Entry 3SZ6 (X-ray diffraction, 1.80 A resolution); this record covers chain A.

Chain A:
Molecule: Conserved domain protein
Organism: Bacillus anthracis
UniProtKB: Q81L44 (Q81L44_BACAN); residue numbers follow UniProt; this construct covers 26-146
Sequence (121 residues; row label = number of the first residue in the row):
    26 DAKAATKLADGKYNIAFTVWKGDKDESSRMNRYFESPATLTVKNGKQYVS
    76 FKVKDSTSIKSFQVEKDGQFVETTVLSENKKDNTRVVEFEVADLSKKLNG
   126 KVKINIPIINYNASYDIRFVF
Disordered / not traced: 26-30
From the paper describing this entry:
  - conformationally variable residues (side-chain flip): M55
  - mutagenesis - S52A, S53A, R54A, M55A: decreased binding to heme
  - mutagenesis - S53T: abolished binding to heme
  - mutagenesis - R54A: decreased binding to hemin
  - mutagenesis - S52A, M55A: decreased growth
  - mutagenesis - S53A, R54A: abolished growth
  - mutagenesis - S53A: decreased binding to holo-hemoglobin
  - mutagenesis - R54A (300-fold): decreased binding to hemoglobin
  - mutagenesis - S52A, M55A: unchanged binding to holo-hemoglobin

In short:
The paper reports that S52A, S53A and R54A, among others, reduce binding to heme; conformational variability
at M55; 5 substitutions were tested in all.
Chain A is Conserved domain protein (Bacillus anthracis); the structure, IsdX1, an anthrax hemophore, was
determined by X-ray diffraction (same publication as 3SIK).
